PDB entry 6O9P | X-ray diffraction, 2.10 A resolution | chain A

[Chain A]
Name: Sesquisabinene B synthase 1
Organism: Santalum album
UniProt: A0A0A0RDR2 (A0A0A0RDR2_SANAL); residue numbers follow UniProt; this construct covers 1-566
Sequence (566 residues; numbered 1 to 566; the number before each row is that of its first residue):
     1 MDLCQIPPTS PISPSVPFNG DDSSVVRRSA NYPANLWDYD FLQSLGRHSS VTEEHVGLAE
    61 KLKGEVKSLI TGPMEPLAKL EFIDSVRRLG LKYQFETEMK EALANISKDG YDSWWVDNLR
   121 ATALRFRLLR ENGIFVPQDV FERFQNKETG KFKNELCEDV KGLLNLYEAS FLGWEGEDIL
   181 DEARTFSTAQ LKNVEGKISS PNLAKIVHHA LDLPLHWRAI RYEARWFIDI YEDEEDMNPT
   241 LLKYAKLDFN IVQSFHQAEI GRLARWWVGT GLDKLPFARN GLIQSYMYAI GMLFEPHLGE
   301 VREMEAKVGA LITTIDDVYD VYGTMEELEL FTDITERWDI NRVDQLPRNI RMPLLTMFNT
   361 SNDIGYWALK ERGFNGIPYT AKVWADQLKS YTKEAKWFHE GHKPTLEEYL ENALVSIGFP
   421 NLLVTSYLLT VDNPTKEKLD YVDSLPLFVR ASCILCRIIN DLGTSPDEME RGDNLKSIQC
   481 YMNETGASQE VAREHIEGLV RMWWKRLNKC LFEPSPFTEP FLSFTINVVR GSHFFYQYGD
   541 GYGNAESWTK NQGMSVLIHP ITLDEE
Disordered / not traced: 1-36, 49-52, 465-470, 538-546, 564-566
Bound ions: Mg2+ site 1: Asp316, Asp320 (together with ibandronate)
Ligand contacts: ibandronate (BFQ): Arg279, Tyr288, Gly309, Ile312, Thr313, Asp316, Asp320, Ser416, Ile417, Phe419, Leu422, Arg457, Asn460

[In short]
Ligands of chain A: ibandronate. Asp316 and Asp320 form the Mg2+ site 1.
Chain A is Sesquisabinene B synthase 1 (Santalum album); the structure, Wild-type SaSQS1 Complexed with
Ibandronate, was determined by X-ray diffraction (same publication as 6O9Q).
